Entry 5YQ7 (electron microscopy, 4.10 A resolution (low resolution: residue-level contacts below are approximate; hydrogen-bond / salt-bridge calls are withheld)); this record covers chains A and M of the 35 polymer chains in the assembly.

[Chain A]
Name: Alpha subunit of light-harvesting 1
From: Roseiflexus castenholzii
UniProtKB: Q83XD1 (Q83XD1_9CHLR); residue numbers follow UniProt; this construct covers 1-42
Amino-acid sequence (42 residues; numbered 1 to 42; the number before each row is that of its first residue):
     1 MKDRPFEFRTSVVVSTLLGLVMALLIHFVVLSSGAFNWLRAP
Unresolved in the structure: 1-4, 41-42
Metal / ion sites: bacteriochlorophyll a Mg near H27 (its only coordinating residue here)
Ligand contacts:
  - bacteriochlorophyll a (BCL), molecule 1: F6, T10, S11, V14, S15
  - bacteriochlorophyll a (BCL), molecule 2: V12, V13, T16, G19, L20, A23, H27, V30, L31, F36, W38
  - bacteriochlorophyll a (BCL), molecule 3: M22, A23, I26, H27, F36
  - beta,psi-caroten-4-one (KGD), molecule 1: V12, S15, T16, L18, G19, M22, L25, I26
  - beta,psi-caroten-4-one (KGD), molecule 2: L20, A23, L24, H27
Reported in the primary citation:
  - binding site for bacteriochlorophyll a: H27

[Chain M]
Name: Precursor for M subunits of photosynthetic reaction center
From: Roseiflexus castenholzii
UniProtKB: Q83XD0 (Q83XD0_9CHLR); numbering as in UniProt (aligned over 336-641)
Amino-acid sequence (306 residues; row label = number of the first residue in the row):
   336 IDLHDEEYRDGLEGTIAKPPGHVGWMQRLLGEGQVGPIYVGLWGVISFIT
   386 FFASAFIILVDYGRQVGWNPIIYLREFWNLAVYPPPTEYGLSWNVPWDKG
   436 GAWLAATFFLHISVLTWWARLYTRAKATGVGTQLAWGFASALSLYFVIYL
   486 FHPLALGNWSAAPGHGFRAILDWTNYVSIHWGNFYYNPFHMLSIFFLLGS
   536 TLLLAMHGATIVATSKWKSEMEFTEMMAEGPGTQRAQLFWRWVMGWNANS
   586 YNIHIWAWWFAAFTAITGAIGLFLSGTLVPDWYAWGETAKIVAPWPNPDW
   636 AQYVFR
Unresolved in the structure: 641
Metal / ion sites: bacteriochlorophyll a Mg near H525 (its only coordinating residue here); Fe ion: H542, E557, H589 (shared with 1 residue of chain L)
Ligand contacts:
  - bacteriochlorophyll a (BCL), molecule 1: F386, F473, L479, Y480, T509, V512, S513, F519, Y520, H525, S528, I529, L532, G603, L607
  - bacteriochlorophyll a (BCL), molecule 2: Y520, M526, I529, F530, L533, G534, L537
  - bacteriopheophytin a (BPH), molecule 1: F383, F386, W452, L456, G472, F473, A476, A596, A600
  - bacteriopheophytin a (BPH), molecule 2: F386, I393, L445, Y480, I483, Y484, P498, F502, R503, I505, L506, W508, T509
  - bacteriopheophytin a (BPH), molecule 3: L533, T536, L537, M541, W575
  - Menaquinone 11 (MQE; 2-methyl-3-[(2E,6E,10E,14E,18E,22E,26E,30E,34E,38E)-3,7,11,15,19,23,27,31,35,39,43-undecamethyltetratetraconta-2,6,10,1 4,18,22,26,30,34,38,42-undecaen-1-yl]naphthalene-1,4-dione): L538, M541, H542, T545, Q572, W575, W581, N582, A583, N584, I588, W591, F595
Reported in the primary citation:
  - binding site for bacteriochlorophyll a: H525
  - Fe ion coordination: H542, E557, H589

[How chain A and chain M interact]
Residue-residue contacts - 13 pairs, chain A then chain M:
  V13(A) - V380(M)
  L17(A) - I381(M)
  L17(A) - I384(M)
  V21(A) - F444(M)
  L24(A) - F443(M)
  L24(A) - F444(M)
  L25(A) - I392(M)
  F28(A) - W428(M)
  S32(A) - N429(M)
  S32(A) - V430(M)
  S32(A) - W432(M)
  S33(A) - V430(M)
  G34(A) - V430(M)
Also at the interface, not in a pair above, chain A (10 interface residues in all): V29
Also at the interface, not in a pair above, chain M (13 interface residues in all): A388, P431, G436

[Summary]
10 residues of chain A and 13 residues of chain M are in contact. Chain A binds 3 copies of
bacteriochlorophyll a and beta,psi-caroten-4-one. From the paper: a binding site for bacteriochlorophyll a at
H27(A) and H525(M); Fe ion coordination by H542(M), E557(M) and H589(M).
Here chain A is Alpha subunit of light-harvesting 1 and chain M is Precursor for M subunits of photosynthetic
reaction center, both from Roseiflexus castenholzii. Entry 5YQ7 (Cryo-EM structure of the RC-LH core complex
from Roseiflexus castenholzii) was determined by electron microscopy.
